Entry 6GPL (X-ray diffraction, 1.76 A resolution); this record covers chains B and D of the 4 polymer chains in the assembly.

Chain B (and D):
Molecule: GDP-mannose 4,6 dehydratase
Organism: Homo sapiens
Notes: EC 4.2.1.47; chain D of this document is another copy of the same molecule, construct and numbering; everything in this record applies to it too
Reference sequence: O60547 (GMDS_HUMAN); residues 23-372 here = UniProt positions 23-372
Sequence (352 residues; each row starts with the number of its first residue):
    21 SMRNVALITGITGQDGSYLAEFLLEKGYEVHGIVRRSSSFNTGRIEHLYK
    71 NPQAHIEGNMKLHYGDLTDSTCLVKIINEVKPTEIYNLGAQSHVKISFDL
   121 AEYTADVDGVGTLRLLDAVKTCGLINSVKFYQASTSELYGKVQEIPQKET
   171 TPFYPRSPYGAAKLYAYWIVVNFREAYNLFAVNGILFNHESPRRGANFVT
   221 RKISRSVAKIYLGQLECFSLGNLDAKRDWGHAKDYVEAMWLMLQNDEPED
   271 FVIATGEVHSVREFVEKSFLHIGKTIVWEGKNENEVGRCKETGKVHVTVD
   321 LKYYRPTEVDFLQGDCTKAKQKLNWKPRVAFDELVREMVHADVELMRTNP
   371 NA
Not modelled in the structure: 21-22, 70-77 (chain D: 21-22, 70-78)
Construct notes: expression tag (21-22)
Residues lining bound ligands:
  - bicine (BCN): Arg64, Pro212, Arg213, Arg214, Gly215, Ala216, Arg221, Arg225, Leu365, Ala372
  - GDP-4k6d-Man (F7E; [[(2R,3S,4R,5R)-5-(2-azanyl-6-oxidanylidene-1H-purin-9-yl)-3,4-bis(oxidanyl)oxolan-2-yl]methoxy-oxidanyl-phosphoryl] [(2R,3S,4R,6R)-6-methyl-3,4-bis(oxidanyl)-5-oxidanylidene-oxan-2-yl] hydrogen phosphate): Ser112, His113, Val114, Thr155, Ser156, Glu157, Tyr179, Leu206, Phe207, Asn208, Arg214, Asn217, Phe218, Val219, Lys222, Ser239, Leu240, Gly241, Asn242, Ala245, Arg247, Val281, Tyr323, Arg325, Glu328, Val329
  - NADP (NAP; NADP nicotinamide-adenine-dinucleotide phosphate), molecule 1: Gly30, Ile31, Thr32, Gly33, Gln34, Asp35, Gly36, Arg55, Asn61, Arg64, Asp86, Leu87, Leu108, Gly109, Ala110, Gln111, Ser112, Tyr123, Val127, Ala153, Ser154, Thr155, Tyr179, Lys183, Leu206, Phe207, Asn208, His209, Glu210, Arg214
  - NADP (NAP), molecule 2: Arg56, Ser57, Ser58
Swiss-Prot annotation at these positions:
  - active site: Thr155, Glu157 (Nucleophile), Tyr179 (Nucleophile)
  - binding site (NADP(+)): Gly30 to Asp35, Arg55 to Ser58, Asp86, Leu87, Leu108 to Ser112, Tyr123, Lys183, His209, Arg214
  - modified residue: Tyr323 (Phosphotyrosine)

Chain B / chain D interface:
Residue-residue contacts (6; chain B residue first):
  Ser90(B) with Ser90(D), hydrogen bond
  Thr91(B) with Asp137(D); Thr141(D)
  Val94(B) with Thr141(D)
  Asp137(B) with Thr91(D)
  Thr141(B) with Val94(D)

In short:
The chain B/chain D interface involves 5 residues from each chain, with 1 hydrogen bond. The hydrogen-bonded
pair is Ser90(B)-Ser90(D). Ligands of chain B: bicine, GDP-4k6d-Man and NADP. From UniProt: 3 active-site
residues and 21 NADP+-binding residues on chain B.
Both chains are GDP-mannose 4,6 dehydratase (Homo sapiens). Entry 6GPL (Crystal structure of human
GDP-D-mannose 4,6-dehydratase in complex with GDP-4k6d-Man) was determined by X-ray diffraction, deposited
together with 6Q94, 6GPJ and 6GPK.
